Entry 8AA5 (electron microscopy, 2.46 A resolution); this record covers chains BP1 and I of the 10 polymer chains in the assembly.

[Chain BP1]
Molecule: TnsB
Source organism: Scytonema hofmannii
Sequence (596 residues; each row starts with the number of its first residue):
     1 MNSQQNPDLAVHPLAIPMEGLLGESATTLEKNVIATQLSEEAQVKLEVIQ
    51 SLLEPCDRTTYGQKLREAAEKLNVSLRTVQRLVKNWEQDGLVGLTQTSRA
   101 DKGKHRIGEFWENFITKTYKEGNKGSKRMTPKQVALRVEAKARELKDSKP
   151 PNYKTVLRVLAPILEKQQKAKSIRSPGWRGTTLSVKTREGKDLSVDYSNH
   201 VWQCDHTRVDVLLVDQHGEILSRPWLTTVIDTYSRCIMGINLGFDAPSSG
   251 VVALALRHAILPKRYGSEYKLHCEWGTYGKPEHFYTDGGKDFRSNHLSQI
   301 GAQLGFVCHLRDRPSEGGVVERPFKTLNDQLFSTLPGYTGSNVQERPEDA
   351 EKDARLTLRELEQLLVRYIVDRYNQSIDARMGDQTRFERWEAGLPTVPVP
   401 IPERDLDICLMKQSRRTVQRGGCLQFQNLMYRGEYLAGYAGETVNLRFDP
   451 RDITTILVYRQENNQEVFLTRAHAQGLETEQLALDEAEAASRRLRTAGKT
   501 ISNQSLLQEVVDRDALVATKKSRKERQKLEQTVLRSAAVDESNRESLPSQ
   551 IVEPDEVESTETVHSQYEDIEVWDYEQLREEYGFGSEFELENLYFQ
Not modelled in the structure: 1-30, 476-596
Reported in the primary citation:
  - binding site for Target_2: Arg416, Gln427, Asn428
  - binding site for LE_Target: Arg58, Arg66, Arg77, Lys84, Arg158, Arg174, Lys290
  - binding site for LE_PolyA: Thr78, Arg81, Arg99, Lys154, Arg179
  - specificity-determining residues: Arg106
  - binding site for RE_Target (chain I): Arg174, Arg223, Arg416, Gln425, Asn428
  - catalytic residues: Asp205, Asp287, Glu321
  - mutagenesis - R77A, R81A, R158A, R223A, R380A: decreased catalytic activity
  - binding site for RE_PolyA: Arg179, Arg380

[Chain I]
Molecule: RE_Target
Sequence (79 nucleotides; each row starts with the number of its first residue):
     1 ATAAGGATTTTACTGATGACAATAATTTGTCACAACGACATATAATTAGT
    51 CACTGTACACGTAGAGACGTAGCAATGCT
Not modelled in the structure: 1-32, 79

[Interface between chain BP1 and chain I]
Residue-residue contacts (53):
  Arg58(BP1) - DC33(I)  hydrogen bond to the base
  Arg58(BP1) - DA34(I)  hydrogen bond to the sugar
  Tyr61(BP1) - DA34(I)  phosphate contact
  Tyr61(BP1) - DA35(I)  hydrogen bond to the phosphate
  Gly62(BP1) - DA34(I)  phosphate contact
  Leu65(BP1) - DA35(I)  phosphate contact
  Arg66(BP1) - DA34(I)  salt bridge to the phosphate
  Arg77(BP1) - DC36(I)  base contact
  Arg77(BP1) - DG37(I)  hydrogen bond to the base
  Gln80(BP1) - DA35(I)  sugar contact
  Gln80(BP1) - DC36(I)  base contact
  Arg81(BP1) - DA38(I)  base contact
  Arg81(BP1) - DC39(I)  base contact
  Lys84(BP1) - DC36(I)  salt bridge to the phosphate
  Gln96(BP1) - DA45(I)  sugar contact
  Ser98(BP1) - DT46(I)  phosphate contact
  Arg99(BP1) - DA44(I)  base contact
  Arg99(BP1) - DA45(I)  hydrogen bond to the base
  Arg99(BP1) - DT46(I)  hydrogen bond to the phosphate
  Asp101(BP1) - DT46(I)  sugar contact
  Asp101(BP1) - DT47(I)  phosphate contact
  Lys102(BP1) - DT46(I)  salt bridge to the phosphate
  Lys102(BP1) - DT47(I)  phosphate contact
  Gly103(BP1) - DT46(I)  phosphate contact
  Gly103(BP1) - DT47(I)  hydrogen bond to the phosphate
  Lys104(BP1) - DT47(I)  sugar contact
  His105(BP1) - DA48(I)  salt bridge to the phosphate
  Arg106(BP1) - DT46(I)  hydrogen bond to the base
  Arg106(BP1) - DT47(I)  hydrogen bond to the sugar
  Arg106(BP1) - DA48(I)  hydrogen bond to the phosphate
  Ile107(BP1) - DA48(I)  hydrogen bond to the phosphate
  Lys149(BP1) - DG49(I)  salt bridge to the phosphate
  Pro150(BP1) - DG49(I)  phosphate contact
  Pro151(BP1) - DG49(I)  phosphate contact
  Asn152(BP1) - DG49(I)  hydrogen bond to the phosphate
  Asn152(BP1) - DT50(I)  hydrogen bond to the phosphate
  Lys154(BP1) - DT50(I)  base contact
  Thr155(BP1) - DA48(I)  sugar contact
  Thr155(BP1) - DG49(I)  hydrogen bond to the phosphate
  Arg158(BP1) - DA48(I)  hydrogen bond to the base
  Arg158(BP1) - DG49(I)  hydrogen bond to the base
  Ala246(BP1) - DG66(I)  phosphate contact
  Ala246(BP1) - DA67(I)  sugar contact
  Pro247(BP1) - DA67(I)  sugar contact
  Ser248(BP1) - DA67(I)  phosphate contact
  Ser248(BP1) - DC68(I)  phosphate contact
  Ser249(BP1) - DC68(I)  hydrogen bond to the phosphate
  Lys290(BP1) - DA67(I)  base contact
  Lys290(BP1) - DC68(I)  hydrogen bond to the base
  Ser294(BP1) - DC68(I)  phosphate contact
  Ser294(BP1) - DG69(I)  phosphate contact
  Asn295(BP1) - DG69(I)  hydrogen bond to the phosphate
  Arg420(BP1) - DC78(I)  phosphate contact
Other interface residues (no listed pair), chain BP1 (38 interface residues in all): Gln63, Gly250, Asp291, His296

[In short]
38 residues of chain BP1 face 19 of chain I across their interface, with 19 hydrogen bonds and 5 salt bridges.
Among the polar pairs are Arg58(BP1)-DC33(I), Arg77(BP1)-DG37(I) and Arg99(BP1)-DA45(I). From the paper:
catalytic residues Asp205(BP1), Asp287(BP1) and Glu321(BP1); R77A, R81A and R158A of chain BP1, among others,
reduce catalytic activity; 5 substitutions were tested in all.
Here chain BP1 is TnsB (Scytonema hofmannii) and chain I is RE_Target. Entry 8AA5 (Cryo-EM structure of the
strand transfer complex of the TnsB transposase (type V-K CRISPR-associated transposon)) was determined by
electron microscopy.
